4ATP - chains B and C of the 4 polymer chains in the assembly; structure by X-ray diffraction, 2.80 A resolution.

== Chain B (and C) ==
Protein: 4-aminobutyrate transaminase
From: Arthrobacter aurescens
Notes: EC 2.6.1.19; chain C of this document is another copy of the same molecule, construct and numbering; everything in this record applies to it too
UniProt: A1R958 (A1R958_ARTAT); residues 1-456 here = UniProt positions 1-456
Sequence (456 residues; row label = number of the first residue in the row):
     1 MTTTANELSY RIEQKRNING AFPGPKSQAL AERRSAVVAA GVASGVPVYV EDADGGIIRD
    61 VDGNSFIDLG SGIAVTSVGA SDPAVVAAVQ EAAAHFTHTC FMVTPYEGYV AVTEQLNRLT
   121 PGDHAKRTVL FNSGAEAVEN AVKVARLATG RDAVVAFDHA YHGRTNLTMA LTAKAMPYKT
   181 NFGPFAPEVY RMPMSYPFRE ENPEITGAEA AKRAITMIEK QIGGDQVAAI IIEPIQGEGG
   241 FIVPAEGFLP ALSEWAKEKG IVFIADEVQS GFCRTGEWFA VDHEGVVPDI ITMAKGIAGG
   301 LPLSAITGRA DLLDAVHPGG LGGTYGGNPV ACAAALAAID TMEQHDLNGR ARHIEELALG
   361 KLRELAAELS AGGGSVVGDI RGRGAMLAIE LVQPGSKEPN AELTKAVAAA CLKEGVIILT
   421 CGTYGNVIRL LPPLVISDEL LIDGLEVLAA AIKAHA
Disordered / not traced: 1-7, 369-374, 456 (chain C: 1-8, 370-374, 456)
Covalently attached groups: pyridoxal phosphate (PLP) linked to Lys295
Residues lining bound ligands:
  - pyridoxal phosphate (PLP), molecule 1: Ser133, Gly134, Ala135, Tyr161, His162, Gly163, Glu233, Asp266, Val268, Gln269
  - pyridoxal phosphate (PLP), molecule 2: Glu136, Gly323, Thr324, Tyr325
From the paper describing this entry:
  - binding site for pyridoxal phosphate: Gly134, Ala135, Tyr161, Asp266, Val268, Gln269, Lys295, Thr324

== Chain B / chain C interface ==
Residue-residue contacts - 36 pairs, chain B then chain C:
  Asp158(B) with Gln221(C), hydrogen bond
  Ala173(B) with Gln221(C)
  Lys174(B) with Lys220(C)
  Ala175(B) with Lys220(C), hydrogen bond (backbone-backbone); Gln221(C); Ile222(C)
  Thr180(B) with Gln226(C)
  Asn181(B) with Gln226(C), hydrogen bond
  Pro184(B) with Glu188(C)
  Phe185(B) with Glu188(C), hydrogen bond (backbone-side chain); Tyr190(C)
  Glu188(B) with Pro184(C); Phe185(C), hydrogen bond (side chain-backbone)
  Tyr190(B) with Phe185(C)
  Arg191(B) with Gln221(C)
  Glu201(B) with Ile205(C); Arg213(C), salt bridge
  Ile205(B) with Glu201(C)
  Arg213(B) with Glu201(C), salt bridge
  Thr216(B) with Tyr424(C)
  Met217(B) with Asp158(C)
  Lys220(B) with Ala173(C); Lys174(C); Ala175(C), hydrogen bond (backbone-backbone); Thr423(C), hydrogen bond (side chain-backbone); Tyr424(C)
  Gln221(B) with Asp158(C), hydrogen bond; Ala173(C); Ala175(C); Arg191(C)
  Ile222(B) with Ala175(C)
  Gln226(B) with Thr180(C); Asn181(C), hydrogen bond
  Thr423(B) with Lys220(C), hydrogen bond (backbone-side chain)
  Tyr424(B) with Thr216(C); Lys220(C)
Other interface residues (no listed pair), chain B (26 interface residues in all): Asp152, Pro187, Asn202, Gly223
Other interface residues (no listed pair), chain C (25 interface residues in all): Asp152, Pro187, Asn202, Met217

== In short ==
Chain B and chain C form an interface of 26 and 25 residues respectively, with 10 hydrogen bonds and 2 salt
bridges. Among the polar pairs are Glu201(B)-Arg213(C), Asp158(B)-Gln221(C) and Asn181(B)-Gln226(C). Bound to
chain B: pyridoxal phosphate. From the paper: a binding site for pyridoxal phosphate at Gly134(B), Ala135(B)
and Tyr161(B) among others.
Chain B and chain C are both 4-aminobutyrate transaminase (Arthrobacter aurescens); the structure, Structure
of GABA-transaminase A1R958 from Arthrobacter aurescens in complex with PLP, was determined by X-ray
diffraction (same publication as 4ATQ).
